3RIZ - chain A; structure by X-ray diffraction, 2.52 A resolution.

Chain A:
Protein: Protein BRASSINOSTEROID INSENSITIVE 1
Organism: Arabidopsis thaliana
Notes: EC 2.7.10.1, 2.7.11.1; fragment: ectodomain
Reference sequence: O22476 (BRI1_ARATH); residues 29-788 here = UniProt positions 29-788
Sequence (772 residues; numbered 26 to 797; the number before each row is that of its first residue):
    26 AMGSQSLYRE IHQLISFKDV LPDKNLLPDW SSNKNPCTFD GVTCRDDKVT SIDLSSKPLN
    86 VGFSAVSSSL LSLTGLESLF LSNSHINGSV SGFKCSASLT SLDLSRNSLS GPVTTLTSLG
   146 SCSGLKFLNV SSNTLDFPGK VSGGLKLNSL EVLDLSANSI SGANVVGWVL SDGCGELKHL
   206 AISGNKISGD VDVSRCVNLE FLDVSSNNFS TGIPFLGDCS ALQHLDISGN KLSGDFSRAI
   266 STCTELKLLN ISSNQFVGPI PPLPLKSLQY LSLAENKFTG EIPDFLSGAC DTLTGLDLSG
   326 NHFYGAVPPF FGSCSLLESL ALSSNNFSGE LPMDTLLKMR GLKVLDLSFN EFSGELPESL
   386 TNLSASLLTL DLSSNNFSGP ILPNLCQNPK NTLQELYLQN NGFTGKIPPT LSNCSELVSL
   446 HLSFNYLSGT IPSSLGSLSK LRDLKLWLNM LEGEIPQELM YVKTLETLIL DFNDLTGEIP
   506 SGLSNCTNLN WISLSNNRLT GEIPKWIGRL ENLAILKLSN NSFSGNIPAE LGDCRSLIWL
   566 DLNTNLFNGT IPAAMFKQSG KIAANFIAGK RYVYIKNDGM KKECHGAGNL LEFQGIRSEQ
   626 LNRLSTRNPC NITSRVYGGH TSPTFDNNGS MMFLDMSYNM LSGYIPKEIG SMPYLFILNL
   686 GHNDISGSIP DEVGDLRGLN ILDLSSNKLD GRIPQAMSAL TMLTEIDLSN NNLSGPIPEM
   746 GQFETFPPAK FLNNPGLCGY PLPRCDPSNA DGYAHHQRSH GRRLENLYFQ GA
Disordered / not traced: 26-28, 590, 637-638, 772-797
Differences from the reference sequence: expression tag (26-28, 789-797)
Modified positions: N112 (glycosylation site); N233 (glycosylation site); N351 (glycosylation site)
Disulfide bonds: C62-C69, C120-C147, C199-C221, C244-C268, C315-C339, C411-C439, C609-C635, C763-C770
Glycans and other covalent adducts: N-acetylglucosamine (NAG) linked to N154, N275; glycan linked to N545
Small-molecule neighbours:
  - N-acetylglucosamine (NAG; 2-acetamido-2-deoxy-beta-D-glucopyranose), molecule 1: K211, S213, N233
  - N-acetylglucosamine (NAG), molecule 2: N351, S353, E376
Swiss-Prot annotation at these positions:
  - region (SERK1 binding): R640 to Y642, T726 to T729, G746 to T750
  - motif: C62 to C69 (Cys pair 1), C763 to C770 (Cys pair 2)
  - binding site (brassinolide): Y597, Y642, S647, N705
  - site (Interacts with SERK1): N705, Y765
  - glycosylation (N-linked (GlcNAc...) asparagine): N112, N154, N233, N275, N351, N387, N401, N438, N510, N545, N573, N636, N653, N737
Reported in the primary citation:
  - mutagenesis - G644D, S662F: decreased signaling (citing earlier work)
  - mutagenesis - G611E, T750I: abolished signaling (citing earlier work)
  - mutagenesis - G643E: increased signaling (citing earlier work)
  - mutagenesis - T750I: unchanged binding to steroid (citing earlier work)

In short:
Bound to chain A: N-acetylglucosamine. Covalently linked N-acetylglucosamine: at N154 and N275. Curated
annotation (UniProt) lists 4 brassinolide-binding residues. From the paper: G644D and S662F reduce signaling;
G611E and T750I abolish signaling.
Chain A is Protein BRASSINOSTEROID INSENSITIVE 1 (Arabidopsis thaliana); the structure, Crystal structure of
the plant steroid receptor BRI1 ectodomain, was determined by X-ray diffraction (same publication as 3RJ0).
